Entry 8C5R (electron microscopy, 3.70 A resolution); this record covers chains B and C of the 3 polymer chains in the assembly.

== Chain B (and C) ==
Name: Spike glycoprotein
Notes: chain C of this document is another copy of the same molecule, construct and numbering; everything in this record applies to it too
Reference sequence: A0A6M4AIH4 (A0A6M4AIH4_SARS2); aligned to UniProt positions 14-1147 over residues 14-1147
Amino-acid sequence (1060 residues; row label = number of the first residue in the row; note: 74 numbers in that range are skipped by the numbering (no residue carries them; nothing is unmodelled there)):
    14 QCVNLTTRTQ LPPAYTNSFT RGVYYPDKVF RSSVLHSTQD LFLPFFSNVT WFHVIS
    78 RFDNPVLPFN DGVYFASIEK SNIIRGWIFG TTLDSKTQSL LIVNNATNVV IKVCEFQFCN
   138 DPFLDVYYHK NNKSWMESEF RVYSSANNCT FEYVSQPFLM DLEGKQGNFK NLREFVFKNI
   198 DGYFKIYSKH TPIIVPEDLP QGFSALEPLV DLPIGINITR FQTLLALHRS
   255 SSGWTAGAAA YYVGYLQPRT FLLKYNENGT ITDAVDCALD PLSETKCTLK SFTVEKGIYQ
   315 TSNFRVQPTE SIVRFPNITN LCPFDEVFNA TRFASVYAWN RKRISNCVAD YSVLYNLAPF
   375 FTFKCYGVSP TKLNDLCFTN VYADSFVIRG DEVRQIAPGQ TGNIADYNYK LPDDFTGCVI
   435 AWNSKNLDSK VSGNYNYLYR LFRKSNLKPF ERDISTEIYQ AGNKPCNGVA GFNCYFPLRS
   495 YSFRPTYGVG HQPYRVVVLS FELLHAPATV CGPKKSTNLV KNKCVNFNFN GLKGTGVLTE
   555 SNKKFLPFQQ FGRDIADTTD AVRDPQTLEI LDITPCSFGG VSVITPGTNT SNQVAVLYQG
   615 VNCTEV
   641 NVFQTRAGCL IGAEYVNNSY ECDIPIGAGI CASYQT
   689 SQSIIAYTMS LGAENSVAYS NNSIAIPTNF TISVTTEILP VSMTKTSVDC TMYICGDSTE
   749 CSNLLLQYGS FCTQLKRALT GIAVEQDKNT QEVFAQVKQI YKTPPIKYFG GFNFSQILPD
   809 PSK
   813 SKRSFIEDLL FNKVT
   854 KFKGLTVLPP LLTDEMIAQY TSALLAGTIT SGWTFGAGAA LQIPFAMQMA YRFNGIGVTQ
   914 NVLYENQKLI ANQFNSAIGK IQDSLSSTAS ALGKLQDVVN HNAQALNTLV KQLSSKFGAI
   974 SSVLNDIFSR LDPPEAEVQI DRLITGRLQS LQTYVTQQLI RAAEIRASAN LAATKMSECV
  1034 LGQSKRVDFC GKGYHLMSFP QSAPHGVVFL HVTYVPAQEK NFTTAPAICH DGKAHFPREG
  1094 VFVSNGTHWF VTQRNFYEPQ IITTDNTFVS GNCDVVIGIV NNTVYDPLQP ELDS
Cystine bridges: C131-C166, C291-C301, C336-C361, C379-C432, C391-C525, C480-C488, C538-C590, C617-C649, C662-C671, C738-C760, C743-C749, C1032-C1043, C1082-C1126
Differences from the reference sequence: conflict V67 (Ala in A0A6M4AIH4), S69 (Lys77 in A0A6M4AIH4), D142 (Gly in A0A6M4AIH4), 29 further conflict positions vs the reference (A0A6M4AIH4) not listed

== Chain B / chain C interface ==
Pairs across the interface (162; chain B residue first):
  Y38(B) - L560(C)  hydrophobic
  Y38(B) - F562(C)  hydrophobic
  D40(B) - H519(C)  salt bridge
  D40(B) - F562(C)
  K41(B) - F562(C)
  K41(B) - Q563(C)
  K41(B) - Q564(C)  hydrogen bond (backbone-backbone)
  K41(B) - F565(C)
  V42(B) - Q563(C)  hydrogen bond (backbone-side chain)
  V42(B) - F565(C)
  V42(B) - G566(C)
  V42(B) - R567(C)
  F43(B) - K557(C)
  F43(B) - K558(C)
  F43(B) - F559(C)  hydrophobic
  F43(B) - Q563(C)
  F43(B) - G566(C)
  R44(B) - R567(C)  hydrogen bond (side chain-backbone)
  R44(B) - D568(C)  hydrogen bond (side chain-backbone)
  R44(B) - D571(C)  salt bridge
  Y200(B) - N394(C)
  Y200(B) - Y396(C)
  Y200(B) - E516(C)  hydrogen bond
  P225(B) - F562(C)  hydrophobic
  P230(B) - R357(C)  hydrogen bond (backbone-side chain)
  P230(B) - Y396(C)
  N282(B) - K558(C)  hydrogen bond
  Y369(B) - K478(C)  hydrogen bond
  Y369(B) - N487(C)
  S735(B) - Q314(C)
  D737(B) - N317(C)  hydrogen bond
  M740(B) - F592(C)  hydrophobic
  D745(B) - R319(C)
  D745(B) - F592(C)
  Q755(B) - S968(C)  hydrogen bond (backbone-side chain)
  Q755(B) - F970(C)
  Y756(B) - Q965(C)  hydrogen bond (backbone-side chain)
  G757(B) - Q965(C)
  G757(B) - S968(C)
  S758(B) - Q965(C)  hydrogen bond (backbone-side chain)
  F759(B) - Q965(C)
  Q762(B) - T1006(C)
  Q762(B) - Q1010(C)  hydrogen bond
  R765(B) - H954(C)
  T768(B) - Q314(C)  hydrogen bond
  K786(B) - L699(C)
  K786(B) - G700(C)
  K786(B) - A701(C)
  Q787(B) - A701(C)
  Q787(B) - N703(C)  hydrogen bond
  I788(B) - A701(C)  hydrogen bond (backbone-backbone)
  I788(B) - E702(C)
  I788(B) - N703(C)  hydrogen bond (backbone-backbone)
  Y789(B) - N703(C)
  Y789(B) - V705(C)  hydrophobic
  K790(B) - E702(C)  salt bridge
  K790(B) - N703(C)
  K790(B) - V705(C)
  Y796(B) - N709(C)
  F797(B) - Y707(C)  hydrophobic
  K856(B) - D568(C)  salt bridge
  K856(B) - I569(C)
  K856(B) - A570(C)
  T859(B) - Q613(C)
  L861(B) - Q613(C)
  P862(B) - Q613(C)
  P862(B) - A647(C)  hydrophobic
  P862(B) - G667(C)
  P862(B) - A668(C)  hydrophobic
  P863(B) - A668(C)  hydrogen bond (backbone-backbone)
  P863(B) - G669(C)  hydrogen bond (backbone-backbone)
  L864(B) - G669(C)  hydrogen bond (backbone-backbone)
  L864(B) - C671(C)  hydrophobic
  L864(B) - M697(C)  hydrophobic
  L865(B) - L699(C)  hydrophobic
  T866(B) - A668(C)
  M869(B) - M697(C)
  M869(B) - L699(C)  hydrophobic
  Y873(B) - L699(C)
  I882(B) - Y707(C)
  T883(B) - V705(C)
  T883(B) - Y707(C)
  W886(B) - Y1047(C)
  W886(B) - R1107(C)
  G889(B) - K1045(C)  hydrogen bond (backbone-side chain)
  A890(B) - K1045(C)
  A890(B) - Y1047(C)  hydrophobic
  A892(B) - E1072(C)
  A893(B) - V705(C)  hydrophobic
  L894(B) - A713(C)
  L894(B) - P715(C)
  L894(B) - E1072(C)
  Q895(B) - A706(C)
  Q895(B) - Y707(C)  hydrogen bond (side chain-backbone)
  Q895(B) - S711(C)  hydrogen bond
  Q895(B) - I712(C)  hydrogen bond (backbone-backbone)
  Q895(B) - A713(C)  hydrogen bond (backbone-backbone)
  Q895(B) - N1074(C)
  I896(B) - Y707(C)
  I896(B) - S708(C)
  I896(B) - S711(C)
  I896(B) - I712(C)  hydrophobic
  I896(B) - R1107(C)
  P897(B) - Y707(C)
  P897(B) - S708(C)
  P897(B) - N709(C)
  P897(B) - N710(C)
  P897(B) - S711(C)
  P897(B) - T1077(C)
  F898(B) - Y707(C)  hydrogen bond (backbone-side chain)
  M900(B) - T1077(C)
  M900(B) - A1078(C)
  M900(B) - P1079(C)
  M900(B) - R1107(C)
  Q901(B) - Y707(C)
  Y904(B) - R1107(C)
  Q913(B) - P1090(C)  hydrogen bond (side chain-backbone)
  N914(B) - F1089(C)
  N914(B) - F1121(C)
  N914(B) - S1123(C)  hydrogen bond
  Y917(B) - P1079(C)  hydrogen bond (side chain-backbone)
  Y917(B) - F1089(C)  hydrophobic
  Y917(B) - V1128(C)
  Y917(B) - V1129(C)  hydrogen bond (backbone-backbone)
  Y917(B) - I1130(C)
  E918(B) - S1123(C)
  E918(B) - G1124(C)
  E918(B) - V1128(C)
  Q920(B) - V1128(C)
  Q920(B) - V1129(C)
  Q920(B) - I1130(C)  hydrogen bond (side chain-backbone)
  V963(B) - I569(C)  hydrophobic
  V963(B) - A570(C)
  K964(B) - I569(C)  hydrogen bond (side chain-backbone)
  L966(B) - A570(C)
  S967(B) - A570(C)  hydrogen bond (backbone-backbone)
  S967(B) - D571(C)  hydrogen bond
  V976(B) - R567(C)
  N978(B) - K547(C)  hydrogen bond (side chain-backbone)
  N978(B) - G548(C)
  D979(B) - L517(C)
  S982(B) - L390(C)
  S982(B) - K547(C)
  R983(B) - G381(C)
  R983(B) - V382(C)
  R983(B) - S383(C)
  R983(B) - K386(C)
  R983(B) - L390(C)
  L984(B) - G381(C)
  L984(B) - V382(C)
  L984(B) - K386(C)  hydrogen bond (backbone-side chain)
  D985(B) - S383(C)  hydrogen bond
  D985(B) - T385(C)
  D985(B) - K386(C)
  P986(B) - K386(C)
  E988(B) - K378(C)  salt bridge
  R1019(B) - E1017(C)  salt bridge
  S1030(B) - V1040(C)
  S1030(B) - D1041(C)  hydrogen bond
  E1031(B) - R1039(C)  salt bridge
  E1111(B) - S1123(C)  hydrogen bond
  L1145(B) - L1145(C)  hydrophobic
Also at the interface, not in a pair above, chain B (106 interface residues in all): E224, I231, S746, E773, Q779, P792, G798, F855, Q872, S884, F888, G891, A899, N907, T912, K921, I973, F981, D994, Q1005, I1013, T1027, L1034, R1039, E1092, Q1113, L1141, E1144
Also at the interface, not in a pair above, chain C (109 interface residues in all): P384, T430, G545, T572, P589, C662, T696, S704, I714, T961, K969, G971, R995, G999, S1003, I1013, R1014, G1046, V1068, P1069, R1091, G1093, V1094, V1122, L1141

== In short ==
The interface between chain B and chain C involves 106 residues on one side and 109 on the other, with 39
hydrogen bonds and 7 salt bridges. Polar contacts include D40(B)-H519(C), R44(B)-D571(C) and K790(B)-E702(C).
Both chains are Spike glycoprotein. Entry 8C5R (Omicron B.1.1.529 2 RBD up conformation) was determined by
electron microscopy together with 9FJK from the same study.
